Entry 6KPO (X-ray diffraction, 2.36 A resolution); this record covers chain A.

Chain A:
Name: Chitinase
From: Cordyceps militaris CM01
UniProtKB: G3JPF7 (G3JPF7_CORMM); residues 20-315 here = UniProt positions 20-315
Chain sequence (303 residues; row label = number of the first residue in the row):
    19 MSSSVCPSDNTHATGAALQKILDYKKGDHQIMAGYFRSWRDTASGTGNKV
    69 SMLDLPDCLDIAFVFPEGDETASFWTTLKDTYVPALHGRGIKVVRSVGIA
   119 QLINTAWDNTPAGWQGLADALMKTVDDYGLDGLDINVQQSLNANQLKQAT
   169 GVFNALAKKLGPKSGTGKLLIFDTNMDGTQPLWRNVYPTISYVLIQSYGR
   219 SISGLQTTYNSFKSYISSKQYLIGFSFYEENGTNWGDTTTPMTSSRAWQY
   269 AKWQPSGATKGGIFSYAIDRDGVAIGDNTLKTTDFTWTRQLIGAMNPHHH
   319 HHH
Disordered / not traced: 19-21, 316-321
Sequence notes: initiating methionine (19); engineered mutation Asn154 (Asp in G3JPF7), Gln156 (Glu in G3JPF7); expression tag (316-321)
Cystine bridges: Cys24-Cys76
Residues lining bound ligands: asparagine / alpha-L-fucopyranose / N-acetylglucosamine: Gln156, Asn193, Gln214, Ser215, Tyr216, Arg218, Thr251, Trp253
From the paper describing this entry:
  - binding site for alpha-L-fucopyranose: Asn193, Tyr216, Arg218, Trp253
  - specificity-determining residues: Asn193, Tyr216, Arg218, Trp253 (by similarity / conservation)
  - mutagenesis - Y216A, R218A, W253A: decreased catalytic activity
  - mutagenesis - N193A: increased catalytic activity
  - mutagenesis - R218A (2.3-fold): increased catalytic activity on PA-sialobiantennary

In short:
Chain A binds asparagine / alpha-L-fucopyranose / N-acetylglucosamine. The paper reports a binding site for
alpha-L-fucopyranose at Asn193, Tyr216 and Arg218 among others; Y216A, R218A and W253A reduce catalytic
activity.
Chain A is Chitinase (Cordyceps militaris CM01); the structure, Crystal Structure of
endo-beta-N-acetylglucosaminidase from Cordyceps militaris D154N/E156Q mutant in complex with
fucosyl-N-acetylglucosamine-Asn, was determined by X-ray diffraction (same publication as 6KPL, 6KPM and
6KPN).
